Entry 1Y39 (X-ray diffraction, 2.80 A resolution); this record covers chains C and A.

# Chain C
Molecule: 58 Nucleotide Ribosomal 23S RNA Domain
Notes: engineered mutation(s): G1062U, C1076A
Sequence (58 nucleotides; each row starts with the number of its first residue):
   101 XCCAGGAUGUAUGCUUAGAAGCAGCAAUCAUUUAAAGAGUGCGUAAUAGC
   151 UCACUGGU
Modified positions: GTP (guanosine-5'-triphosphate) at position 101
Ion coordination: Mg2+ site 1 near G113 (its only coordinating residue here); Mg2+ site 2: U116 (shared with 1 residue of chain D); K+: A119, A120, C122, A123 (together with Mg2+); Mg2+ site 3: A120, C122; Mg2+ site 4: A123, G143, U144; Mg2+ site 5: A136, G137
Residues lining bound ligands: Co3+ (3CO): U131, U132, U133, A136, G137

# Chain A
Protein: 50S ribosomal protein L11
Organism: Geobacillus stearothermophilus
Notes: fragment: C-Terminal Domain Of Ribosomal Protein L11
UniProt: P56210 (RL11_BACST); residues 1-76 here correspond to UniProt positions 58-133 (UniProt number = residue number + 57)
Amino-acid sequence (76 residues; numbered 1 to 76; the number before each row is that of its first residue):
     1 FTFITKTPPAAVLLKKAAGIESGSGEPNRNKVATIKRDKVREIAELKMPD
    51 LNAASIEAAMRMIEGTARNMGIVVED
Unresolved in the structure: 1, 76
Differences from the reference sequence: engineered mutation Asn-69 (Ser126 in P56210)
What the authors report for this chain:
  - conformationally variable residues (side-chain flip): Asn-69
  - mutagenesis - S69N: decreased stability in response to wild-type RNA

# Chain C / chain A interface
Residue-residue contacts (51; chain C residue first):
  U108(C) / Asn-52(A)  sugar contact
  U108(C) / Met-62(A)  base contact
  G109(C) / Ala-10(A)  sugar contact
  G109(C) / Lys-47(A)  hydrogen bond to the phosphate
  G109(C) / Asp-50(A)  sugar contact
  G109(C) / Leu-51(A)  sugar contact
  G109(C) / Met-62(A)  hydrogen bond to the base
  G109(C) / Gly-65(A)  base contact
  G109(C) / Thr-66(A)  hydrogen bond to the base
  U110(C) / Pro-9(A)  phosphate contact
  U110(C) / Ala-10(A)  hydrogen bond to the phosphate
  U110(C) / Lys-47(A)  salt bridge to the phosphate
  U110(C) / Thr-66(A)  hydrogen bond to the base
  U112(C) / Thr-66(A)  sugar contact
  U112(C) / Asn-69(A)  hydrogen bond to the base
  G113(C) / Ala-11(A)  phosphate contact
  G113(C) / Gly-23(A)  sugar contact
  G113(C) / Ser-24(A)  hydrogen bond to the sugar
  G113(C) / Gly-25(A)  hydrogen bond to the base
  G113(C) / Asn-69(A)  sugar contact
  G113(C) / Met-70(A)  sugar contact
  C114(C) / Lys-15(A)  salt bridge to the phosphate
  C114(C) / Ser-22(A)  phosphate contact
  C114(C) / Gly-23(A)  hydrogen bond to the phosphate
  C114(C) / Ser-24(A)  sugar contact
  C114(C) / Gly-25(A)  sugar contact
  A126(C) / Gly-25(A)  sugar contact
  A126(C) / Glu-26(A)  sugar contact
  A126(C) / Pro-27(A)  sugar contact
  A126(C) / Asn-28(A)  hydrogen bond to the sugar
  A126(C) / Arg-29(A)  phosphate contact
  A127(C) / Asn-28(A)  hydrogen bond to the phosphate
  A127(C) / Arg-29(A)  salt bridge to the phosphate
  A127(C) / Asn-69(A)  hydrogen bond to the sugar
  U128(C) / Arg-68(A)  salt bridge to the phosphate
  C129(C) / Gly-65(A)  sugar contact
  C129(C) / Arg-68(A)  sugar contact
  A130(C) / Ala-58(A)  sugar contact
  A130(C) / Arg-61(A)  hydrogen bond to the sugar
  A130(C) / Met-62(A)  hydrogen bond to the sugar
  U131(C) / Asn-52(A)  hydrogen bond to the sugar
  U131(C) / Ala-53(A)  sugar contact
  U131(C) / Ala-58(A)  phosphate contact
  U131(C) / Arg-61(A)  salt bridge to the phosphate
  U131(C) / Met-62(A)  sugar contact
  U132(C) / Asn-52(A)  hydrogen bond to the sugar
  U132(C) / Ala-53(A)  sugar contact
  U132(C) / Ala-54(A)  hydrogen bond to the phosphate
  U132(C) / Ala-58(A)  phosphate contact
  A138(C) / Gly-65(A)  hydrogen bond to the base
  A138(C) / Asn-69(A)  hydrogen bond to the base
Interface residues without a listed pair, chain C (16 interface residues in all): A107, C125
Interface residues without a listed pair, chain A (30 interface residues in all): Lys-6, Pro-8, Ser-55, Ile-63
Interface features reported in the paper:
  - interface residues, chain A: Asn-69(A)

# In short
Chain C and chain A form an interface of 16 and 30 residues respectively, with 19 hydrogen bonds and 5 salt
bridges. Polar pairs include G109(C)/Met-62(A), G109(C)/Thr-66(A) and U110(C)/Thr-66(A). Chain C binds Co3+.
The paper reports that S69N of chain A reduces stability in response to wild-type RNA; the interface residue
Asn-69(A).
Chain C is 58 Nucleotide Ribosomal 23S RNA Domain and chain A is 50S ribosomal protein L11 (Geobacillus
stearothermophilus); the structure, Co-evolution of protein and RNA structures within a highly conserved
ribosomal domain, was determined by X-ray diffraction.
